PDB entry 2IZV | X-ray diffraction, 2.55 A resolution | chains A and C of the 3 polymer chains in the assembly

== Chain A ==
Protein: Suppressor of cytokine signaling 4
Organism: Homo sapiens
UniProtKB: Q8WXH5 (SOCS4_HUMAN); residues 274-437 here = UniProt positions 274-437
Amino-acid sequence (187 residues; numbered 251 to 437; the number before each row is that of its first residue):
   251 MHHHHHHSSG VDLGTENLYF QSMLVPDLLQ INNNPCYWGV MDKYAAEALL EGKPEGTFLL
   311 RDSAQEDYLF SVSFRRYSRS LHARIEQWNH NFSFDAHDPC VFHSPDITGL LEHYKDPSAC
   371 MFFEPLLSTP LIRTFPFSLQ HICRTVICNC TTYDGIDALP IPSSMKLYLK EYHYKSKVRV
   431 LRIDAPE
Unresolved in the structure: 251-266, 430-437
Ion coordination: Na+: S313, Q315, Y318 (together with 1,2-ethanediol)
From the paper describing this entry:
  - contacts within the chain: Q315-R334 (hydrogen bond), R334-E336 (hydrogen bond), W288-R383 (hydrophobic contact), R383-F387 (hydrophobic contact)

== Chain C ==
Protein: Transcription elongation factor B polypeptide 1
Organism: Homo sapiens
UniProtKB: Q15369 (ELOC_HUMAN); residues 17-112 here = UniProt positions 17-112
Amino-acid sequence (97 residues; numbered 16 to 112; the number before each row is that of its first residue):
    16 MMYVKLISSD GHEFIVKREH ALTSGTIKAM LSGPGQFAEN ETNEVNFREI PSHVLSKVCM
    76 YFTYKVRYTN SSTEIPEFPI APEIALELLM AANFLDC
Unresolved in the structure: 16, 47-57

== How chain A and chain C interact ==
Pairs across the interface (43; chain A residue first):
  N283(A) with E92(C), hydrogen bond
  P285(A) with E89(C)
  R383(A) with I90(C)
  T384(A) with Y83(C); N85(C); S86(C), hydrogen bond (backbone-backbone); I90(C)
  F385(A) with Y83(C); I90(C)
  P386(A) with Y79(C), hydrophobic; K80(C); Y83(C); T84(C); I90(C)
  F387(A) with Y76(C), hydrogen bond (backbone-side chain)
  S388(A) with Y76(C); C112(C)
  L389(A) with Y76(C), hydrogen bond (backbone-side chain); F93(C), hydrophobic; A107(C), hydrophobic; C112(C), hydrogen bond (backbone-backbone)
  Q390(A) with L104(C); A107(C); N108(C), hydrogen bond; C112(C), hydrogen bond (backbone-backbone)
  I392(A) with F93(C), hydrophobic; I95(C), hydrophobic
  C393(A) with I95(C), hydrophobic; A100(C); L103(C), hydrophobic; L104(C)
  V396(A) with I95(C)
  I397(A) with A100(C), hydrophobic; L101(C), hydrophobic; L104(C), hydrophobic
  C400(A) with P97(C), hydrophobic
  P410(A) with L101(C)
  I411(A) with M105(C), hydrophobic
  P412(A) with M105(C)
  M415(A) with L104(C), hydrophobic; M105(C), hydrophobic; N108(C)
  L419(A) with L104(C), hydrophobic
Other interface residues (no listed pair), chain A (24 interface residues in all): I382, R394, L409, Y418
Other interface residues (no listed pair), chain C (22 interface residues in all): V73

== In short ==
24 residues of chain A face 22 of chain C across their interface; the contacts include 7 hydrogen bonds. Polar
contacts include N283(A)-E92(C), F387(A)-Y76(C) and L389(A)-Y76(C). The Na+ site is built by S313(A), Q315(A)
and Y318(A). From the paper: contacts within the chain involving R334(A), Q315(A) and E336(A) among others.
Chain A is Suppressor of cytokine signaling 4 and chain C is Transcription elongation factor B polypeptide 1,
both from Homo sapiens; the structure, Crystal structure of socs-4 in complex with elongin-B and elongin-C at
2.55A resolution, was determined by X-ray diffraction.
